Entry 4X4E (X-ray diffraction, 2.80 A resolution); this record covers chains D and E of the 6 polymer chains in the assembly.

# Chain D
Name: Regulatory protein
Organism: Enterobacter sp. RFL1396
Reference sequence: Q8GGH0 (Q8GGH0_9ENTR); residue numbers follow UniProt; this construct covers 1-79
Amino-acid sequence (82 residues; row label = number of the first residue in the row; numbers below 1 keep their minus sign (Gly-2 is residue -2)):
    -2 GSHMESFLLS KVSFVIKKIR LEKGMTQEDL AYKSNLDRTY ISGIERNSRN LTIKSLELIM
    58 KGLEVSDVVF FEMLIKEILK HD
Disordered / not traced: -2 to 1, 78-79
Sequence notes: expression tag (-2 to 0)

# Chain E
Molecule: 35-nt DNA strand
Sequence (35 nucleotides; row label = number of the first residue in the row):
     1 ATGTGACTTA TAGTCCGTGT GATTATAGTC AACAT

# How chain D and chain E interact
Pairs across the interface (13):
  Leu33(D) - DT29(E)  phosphate contact
  Asp34(D) - DC30(E)  phosphate contact
  Thr36(D) - DC30(E)  base contact
  Thr36(D) - DA31(E)  base contact
  Tyr37(D) - DG28(E)  hydrogen bond to the phosphate
  Tyr37(D) - DT29(E)  base contact
  Arg46(D) - DG28(E)  hydrogen bond to the base
  Arg46(D) - DT29(E)  base contact
  Asn47(D) - DA27(E)  hydrogen bond to the phosphate
  Leu48(D) - DG28(E)  phosphate contact
  Thr49(D) - DA27(E)  phosphate contact
  Thr49(D) - DG28(E)  hydrogen bond to the phosphate
  Ser52(D) - DG28(E)  hydrogen bond to the phosphate
Other interface residues (no listed pair), chain E (6 interface residues in all): DA32

# Overview
9 residues of chain D face 6 of chain E across their interface; the contacts include 5 hydrogen bonds. Polar
pairs include Arg46(D)-DG28(E), Tyr37(D)-DG28(E) and Asn47(D)-DA27(E).
Chain D is Regulatory protein (Enterobacter sp. RFL1396) and chain E is a 35-nt DNA strand; the structure,
RADIATION DAMAGE TO THE NUCLEOPROTEIN COMPLEX C.Esp1396I: DOSE (DWD) 14.4 MGy, was determined by X-ray
diffraction (same publication as 4X4B, 4X4C, 4X4D, 4X4F, 4X4G, 4X4H and 4X4I).
